PDB entry 6NNI | X-ray diffraction, 1.56 A resolution | chain A

== Chain A ==
Name: Dihydrofolate reductase
From: Mycobacterium tuberculosis (strain ATCC 25618 / H37Rv)
Notes: EC 1.5.1.3
UniProt: P9WNX1 (DYR_MYCTU); residues 1-159 here correspond to UniProt positions 3-161 (UniProt number = residue number + 2)
Amino-acid sequence (159 residues; each row starts with the number of its first residue):
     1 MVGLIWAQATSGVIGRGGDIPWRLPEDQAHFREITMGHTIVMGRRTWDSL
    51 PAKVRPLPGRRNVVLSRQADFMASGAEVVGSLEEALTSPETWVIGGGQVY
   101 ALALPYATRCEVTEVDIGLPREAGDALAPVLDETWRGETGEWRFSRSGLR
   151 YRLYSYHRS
UniProt features mapped onto this chain:
  - binding site (substrate): Ile5 to Ala7, Asp27, Arg32, Arg60, Tyr100, Thr113
  - binding site (NADP(+)): Trp6, Ala7, Ile14 to Asp19, Gly43 to Thr46, Leu65 to Gln68, Gly80, Ile94 to Val99
Ion coordination: Co2+: His38 (shared with 1 residue of chain B)
Residues lining bound ligands:
  - pyrimethamine (CP6; 5-(4-chloro-phenyl)-6-ethyl-pyrimidine-2,4-diamine): Ile5, Trp6, Ala7, Ile20, Asp27, Gln28, Phe31, Thr46, Ser49, Leu50, Ile94, Tyr100, Thr113
  - NADPH (NDP; NADPH dihydro-nicotinamide-adenine-dinucleotide phosphate): Trp6, Ala7, Ile14, Gly15, Arg16, Gly18, Asp19, Ile20, Trp22, Gly43, Arg44, Arg45, Thr46, Ser49, Leu65, Ser66, Arg67, Gln68, Gly80, Ile94, Gly95, Gly96, Gly97, Gln98, Val99, Tyr100, Leu102, Ala126

== In short ==
Ligands of chain A: NADPH and pyrimethamine. UniProt lists 8 substrate-binding residues and 23 NADP+-binding
residues.
Chain A is Dihydrofolate reductase (Mycobacterium tuberculosis (strain ATCC 25618 / H37Rv)); the structure,
Structure of closed state of Dihydrofolate reductase from Mycobacterium tuberculosis in complex with NADPH and
pyrimethamine, was determined by X-ray diffraction (same publication as 6NNC, 6NND, 6NNE and 6NNH).
